3MKY - chains B and P of the 4 polymer chains in the assembly; structure by X-ray diffraction, 2.86 A resolution.

[Chain B (and P)]
Name: Protein sopB
From: Escherichia coli
Notes: fragment: to 323; chain P of this document is another copy of the same molecule, construct and numbering; everything in this record applies to it too
UniProt: P62558 (SOPB_ECOLI); residue numbers follow UniProt; this construct covers 155-323
Sequence (189 residues; row label = number of the first residue in the row):
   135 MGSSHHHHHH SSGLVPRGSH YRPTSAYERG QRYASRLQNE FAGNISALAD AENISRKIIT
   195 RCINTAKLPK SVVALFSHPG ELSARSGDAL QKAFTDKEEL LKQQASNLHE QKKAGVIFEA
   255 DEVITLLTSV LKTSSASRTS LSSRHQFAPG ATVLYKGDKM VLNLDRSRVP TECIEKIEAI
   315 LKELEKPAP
Not modelled in the structure: 135-156, 272-323 (chain P: 135-156, 271-323)
Differences from the reference sequence: expression tag (135-154); conflict Asp255 (Glu in P62558)

[Chain B / chain P interface]
Contacting residue pairs - 30 pairs, chain B then chain P:
  Asp230(B) - Gln237(P)
  Lys231(B) - Gln237(P)
  Lys231(B) - Ser240(P)
  Lys231(B) - Glu244(P)  salt bridge
  Glu232(B) - Gln237(P)  hydrogen bond (backbone-side chain)
  Glu233(B) - Glu233(P)
  Glu233(B) - Gln237(P)  hydrogen bond (backbone-side chain)
  Leu234(B) - Gln237(P)  hydrogen bond (backbone-side chain)
  Leu234(B) - Gln238(P)
  Leu234(B) - Asn241(P)
  Gln237(B) - Lys231(P)
  Gln237(B) - Leu234(P)
  Gln237(B) - Val264(P)
  Gln237(B) - Leu265(P)
  Gln238(B) - Ala270(P)  hydrogen bond (side chain-backbone)
  Asn241(B) - Val264(P)
  Asn241(B) - Lys266(P)
  Asn241(B) - Thr267(P)
  Asn241(B) - Ala270(P)
  Glu244(B) - Thr267(P)  hydrogen bond
  Gln245(B) - Thr267(P)
  Ser263(B) - Ala270(P)
  Val264(B) - Asn241(P)  hydrogen bond (backbone-side chain)
  Leu265(B) - Asn241(P)
  Leu265(B) - Gln245(P)  hydrogen bond (backbone-side chain)
  Lys266(B) - Gln245(P)
  Thr267(B) - Gln245(P)  hydrogen bond
  Thr267(B) - Val250(P)
  Ser269(B) - Ser269(P)
  Ala270(B) - Glu256(P)
Also at the interface, not in a pair above, chain B (18 interface residues in all): Leu260

[Overview]
18 residues of chain B and 17 residues of chain P are in contact; the contacts include 8 hydrogen bonds and 1
salt bridge. Among the polar pairs are Lys231(B)-Glu244(P), Glu232(B)-Gln237(P) and Glu233(B)-Gln237(P).
Both chains are Protein sopB (Escherichia coli). Entry 3MKY (Structure of SopB(155-323)-18mer DNA complex, I23
form) was determined by X-ray diffraction together with 3MKW and 3KZ5 from the same study.
